PDB entry 4GJS | X-ray diffraction, 1.85 A resolution | chains A and B

# Chain A (and B)
Protein: Streptavidin
Source organism: Streptomyces avidinii
Notes: chain B of this document is another copy of the same molecule, construct and numbering; everything in this record applies to it too
Reference sequence: P22629 (SAV_STRAV); residues 14-159 here correspond to UniProt positions 38-183 (UniProt number = residue number + 24)
Amino-acid sequence (159 residues; numbered 1 to 159; the number before each row is that of its first residue):
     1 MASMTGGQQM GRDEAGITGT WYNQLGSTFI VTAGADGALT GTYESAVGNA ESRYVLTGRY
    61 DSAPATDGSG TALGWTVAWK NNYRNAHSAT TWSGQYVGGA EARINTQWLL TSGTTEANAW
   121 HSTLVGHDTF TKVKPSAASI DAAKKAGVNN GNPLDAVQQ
Not modelled in the structure: 1-12, 135-159
Differences from the reference sequence: expression tag (1, 3-13); engineered mutation His121 (Lys145 in P22629)
Residues lining bound ligands: 0OD (trichloro{(1,2,3,4,5-eta)-1,2,3,4-tetramethyl-5-[2-({5-[(3aS,4S,6aR)-2-oxohexahydro-1H-thieno[3,4-d]imidazol-4-yl]pentanoyl}amino)ethyl]cyclopentadienyl}rhodium(1+)): Asn23, Leu25, Ser27, Tyr43, Ser45, Val47, Gly48, Asn49, Ala50, Trp79, Ala86, Ser88, Thr90, Trp92, Trp108, Leu110, Ser112, Leu124, Asp128
What the authors report for this chain:
  - mutagenesis - K121H (79% ee): increased catalytic activity on 0OD

# How chain A and chain B interact
Residue-residue contacts - 7 pairs, chain A then chain B:
  Gln107(A) - Val125(B)  hydrogen bond (side chain-backbone)
  Gln107(A) - Gly126(B)  hydrogen bond (side chain-backbone)
  Gln107(A) - His127(B)
  Val125(A) - Gln107(B)  hydrogen bond (backbone-side chain)
  Gly126(A) - Gln107(B)
  His127(A) - Gln107(B)
  His127(A) - His127(B)

# In short
Chain A and chain B each contribute 4 residues to their interface, with 3 hydrogen bonds. Among the polar
pairs are Gln107(A)-Val125(B) and Gln107(A)-Gly126(B). Ligands of chain A: compound 0OD. The paper reports
that K121H of chain A increases catalytic activity on 0OD.
Both chains are Streptavidin (Streptomyces avidinii). Entry 4GJS (Streptavidin-K121H) was determined by X-ray
diffraction, deposited together with 4GJV.
